Entry 7Y38 (electron microscopy, 2.80 A resolution); this record covers chains H and X of the 15 polymer chains in the assembly.

# Chain H
Molecule: mRNA-capping enzyme nsP1, affinity-tag (strepII-3XFLAG)
Organism: Chikungunya virus strain S27-African prototype
Notes: EC 2.1.1.-, 2.7.7.-
UniProt: Q8JUX6 (POLN_CHIKS); the construct has insertions or renumbered stretches relative to UniProt, so the offset changes along the chain: 1-516 = UniProt 1-516; 553-570 = UniProt 517-534
Amino-acid sequence (573 residues; each row starts with the number of its first residue):
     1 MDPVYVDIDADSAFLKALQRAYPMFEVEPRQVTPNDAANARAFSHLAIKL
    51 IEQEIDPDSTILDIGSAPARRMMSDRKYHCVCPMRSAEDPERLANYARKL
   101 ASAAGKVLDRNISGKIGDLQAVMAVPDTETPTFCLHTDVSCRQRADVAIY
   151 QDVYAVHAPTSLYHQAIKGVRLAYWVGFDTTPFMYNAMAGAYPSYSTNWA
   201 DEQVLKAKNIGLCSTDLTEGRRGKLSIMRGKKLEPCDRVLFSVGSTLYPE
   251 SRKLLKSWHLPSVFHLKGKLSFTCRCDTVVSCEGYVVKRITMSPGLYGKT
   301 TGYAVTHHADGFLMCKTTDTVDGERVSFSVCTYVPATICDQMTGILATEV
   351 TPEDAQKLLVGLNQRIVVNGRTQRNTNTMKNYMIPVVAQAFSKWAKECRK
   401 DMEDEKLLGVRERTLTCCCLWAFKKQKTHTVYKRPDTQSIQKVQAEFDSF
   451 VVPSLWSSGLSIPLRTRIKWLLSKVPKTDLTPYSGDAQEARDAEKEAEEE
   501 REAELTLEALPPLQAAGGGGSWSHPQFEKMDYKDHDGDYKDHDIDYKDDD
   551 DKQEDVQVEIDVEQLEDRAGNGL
Not modelled in the structure: 1-2, 415-421, 477-573
Construct notes: engineered mutation Ala37 (His in Q8JUX6); expression tag (571-573)
Metal / ion sites: Zn2+: His79, Cys134, Cys141
Small-molecule neighbours:
  - ATP (adenosine-5'-triphosphate): Ile64, Gly65, Pro83, Arg85, Ser86, Asp89, Arg92, Thr137, Asp138, Ala155, Val156, Tyr248, Pro249, Glu250
  - GTP (guanosine-5'-triphosphate): Ala40, Arg41, Ser44, Glu88, Asp152, Tyr154, Phe241, Val243, Tyr248, Glu250, Tyr285
Swiss-Prot annotation at these positions:
  - binding site (Zn(2+)): His79, Glu129, Cys134, Cys141
  - lipidation (S-palmitoyl cysteine): Cys417, Cys419

# Chain X
Molecule: RNA-directed RNA polymerase nsP4
Organism: Onyong-nyong virus
Notes: EC 2.7.7.19, 2.7.7.48
Amino-acid sequence (611 residues; each row starts with the number of its first residue):
     1 YIFSSDTGQGHLQQKSVRQTTLPVNIVEEVHEEKCYPPKLDEIKEQLLLK
    51 RLQESASTANRSRYQSRKVENMKAMIIHRLKEGCRLYLASDTPRVPSYRI
   101 TYPAPIYSPSINIKLSNPETAVAVCNEFLARNYPTVASYQVTDEYDAYLD
   151 MVDGSESCLDRATFNPSKLRSYPKQHSYHAPTIRSAVPSPFQNTLQNVLA
   201 AATKRNCNVTQMRELPTMDSAAFNVECFKKYACNQEYWREFASSPIRVTT
   251 ENLTTYVTKLKGPKAAALFAKTHNLLPLQEVPMDRFTMDMKRDVKVTPGT
   301 KHTEERPKVQVIQAAEPLATAYLCGIHRELVRRLNAVLLPNVHTLFDMSA
   351 EDFDAIIATHFKPGDAVLETDIASFDKSQDDSLALTAMMLLEDLGVDQPI
   401 LDLIEAAFGEISSCHLPTGTRFKFGAMMKSGMFLTLFVNTLLNITIASRV
   451 LEERLTTSACAAFIGDDNIIHGVVSDALMAARCATWMNMEVKIIDAVVSV
   501 KAPYFCGGFILHDTVTGTACRVADPLKRLFKLGKPLAAGDEQDEDRRRAL
   551 ADEVTRWQRTGLVTELERAVYSRYEVQGITAVITSMATFASSKENFKKLR
   601 GPVVTLYGGPK

# Chain H / chain X interface
Pairs across the interface (8):
  Leu358(H) - Ile111(X)  hydrophobic
  Gly361(H) - Thr560(X)
  Gln364(H) - Thr514(X)
  Arg371(H) - Pro363(X)
  Arg371(H) - Gly364(X)
  Arg371(H) - Val500(X)
  Arg374(H) - His512(X)
  Arg374(H) - Thr514(X)  hydrogen bond (side chain-backbone)
Interface residues without a listed pair, chain H (7 interface residues in all): Lys357, Val367
Interface residues without a listed pair, chain X (11 interface residues in all): Pro109, Asp513, Val515, Arg568

# Summary
Chain H and chain X form an interface of 7 and 11 residues respectively; the contacts include 1 hydrogen bond.
Its one hydrogen-bonded contact is Arg374(H)-Thr514(X). Chain H binds ATP and GTP. UniProt lists 4
Zn2+-binding residues on chain H.
Here chain H is mRNA-capping enzyme nsP1, affinity-tag (strepII-3XFLAG) (Chikungunya virus strain S27-African
prototype) and chain X is RNA-directed RNA polymerase nsP4 (Onyong-nyong virus). Entry 7Y38 (Molecular
architecture of the chikungunya virus replication complex) was determined by electron microscopy.
